6S6Z - chains A and B of the 8 polymer chains in the assembly; structure by electron microscopy, 2.00 A resolution.

# Chain A (and B)
Name: Beta-galactosidase
Organism: Thermotoga maritima MSB8
Notes: EC 3.2.1.23; chain B of this document is another copy of the same molecule, construct and numbering; everything in this record applies to it too
UniProtKB: Q56307 (BGAL_THEMA); residues 2-1084 here = UniProt positions 2-1084
Amino-acid sequence (1083 residues; each row starts with the number of its first residue):
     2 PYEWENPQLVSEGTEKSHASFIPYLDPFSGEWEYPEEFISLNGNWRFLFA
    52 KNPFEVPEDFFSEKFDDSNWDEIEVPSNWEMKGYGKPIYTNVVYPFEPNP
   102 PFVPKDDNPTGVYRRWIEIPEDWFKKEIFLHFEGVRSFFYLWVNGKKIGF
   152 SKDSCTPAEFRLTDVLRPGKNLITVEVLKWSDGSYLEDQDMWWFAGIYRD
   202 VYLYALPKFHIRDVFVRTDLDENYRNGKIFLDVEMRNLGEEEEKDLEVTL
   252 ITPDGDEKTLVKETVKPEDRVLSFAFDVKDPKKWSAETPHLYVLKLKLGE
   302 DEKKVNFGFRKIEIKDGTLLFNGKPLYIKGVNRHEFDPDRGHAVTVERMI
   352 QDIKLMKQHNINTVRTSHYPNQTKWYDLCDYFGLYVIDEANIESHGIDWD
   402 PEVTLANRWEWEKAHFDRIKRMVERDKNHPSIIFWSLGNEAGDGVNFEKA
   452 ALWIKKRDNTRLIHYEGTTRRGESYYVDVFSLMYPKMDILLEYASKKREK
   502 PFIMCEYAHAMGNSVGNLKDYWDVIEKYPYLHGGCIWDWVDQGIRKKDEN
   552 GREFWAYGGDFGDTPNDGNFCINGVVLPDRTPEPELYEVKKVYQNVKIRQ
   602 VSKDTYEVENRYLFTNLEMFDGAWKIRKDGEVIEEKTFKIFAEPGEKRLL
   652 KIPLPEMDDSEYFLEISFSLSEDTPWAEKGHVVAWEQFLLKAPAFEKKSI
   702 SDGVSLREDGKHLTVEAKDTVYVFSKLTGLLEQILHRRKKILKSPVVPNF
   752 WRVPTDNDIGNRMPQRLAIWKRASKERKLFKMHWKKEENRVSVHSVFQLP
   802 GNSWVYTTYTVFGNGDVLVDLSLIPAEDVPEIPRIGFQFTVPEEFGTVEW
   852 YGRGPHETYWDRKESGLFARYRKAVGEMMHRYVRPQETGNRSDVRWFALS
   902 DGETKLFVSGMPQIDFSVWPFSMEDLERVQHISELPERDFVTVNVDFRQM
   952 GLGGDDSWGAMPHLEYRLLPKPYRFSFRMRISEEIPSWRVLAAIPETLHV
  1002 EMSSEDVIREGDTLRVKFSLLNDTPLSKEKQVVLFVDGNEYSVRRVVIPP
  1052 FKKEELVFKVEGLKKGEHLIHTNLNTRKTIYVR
Metal / ion sites: Mg2+: Ala511, Gly513, Gly575, Glu584, Glu586

# Chain A / chain B interface
Contacting residue pairs - 74 pairs, chain A then chain B:
  Met488(A) - Tyr1082(B)
  Asp489(A) - Tyr1082(B)
  Leu492(A) - Tyr1082(B)  hydrophobic
  Glu493(A) - Arg1084(B)  salt bridge
  Ser496(A) - Arg1084(B)  hydrogen bond
  Tyr529(A) - Asp1007(B)  hydrogen bond
  Lys604(A) - Asp1024(B)  salt bridge
  Glu657(A) - Lys787(B)  salt bridge
  Glu657(A) - Glu788(B)
  Glu657(A) - Glu789(B)
  Met658(A) - Glu788(B)  hydrogen bond (backbone-side chain)
  Met658(A) - Glu789(B)  hydrogen bond (backbone-backbone)
  Asp659(A) - Glu789(B)
  Asp660(A) - Ser700(B)  hydrogen bond
  Asp660(A) - Asn790(B)  hydrogen bond
  Ala693(A) - Pro996(B)
  Ala693(A) - Thr998(B)
  Pro694(A) - Pro996(B)
  Ala695(A) - Ile995(B)
  Ala695(A) - Pro996(B)
  Phe696(A) - Ala994(B)
  Glu697(A) - Lys698(B)
  Glu697(A) - Ser700(B)  hydrogen bond (side chain-backbone)
  Lys698(A) - Glu697(B)
  Lys698(A) - Lys698(B)  hydrogen bond (backbone-backbone)
  Ser700(A) - Asp660(B)  hydrogen bond
  Ser700(A) - Glu697(B)  hydrogen bond (backbone-side chain)
  Lys787(A) - Glu657(B)  salt bridge
  Glu788(A) - Glu657(B)
  Glu788(A) - Met658(B)  hydrogen bond (side chain-backbone)
  Glu789(A) - Glu657(B)
  Glu789(A) - Met658(B)  hydrogen bond (backbone-backbone)
  Glu789(A) - Asp659(B)
  Asn790(A) - Asp660(B)  hydrogen bond
  Leu965(A) - Glu1068(B)
  Leu965(A) - Leu1070(B)
  Leu965(A) - Thr1080(B)
  Glu966(A) - Leu1070(B)
  Glu966(A) - Arg1078(B)  hydrogen bond (backbone-side chain)
  Glu966(A) - Thr1080(B)  hydrogen bond
  Lys972(A) - His1072(B)
  Ala994(A) - Phe696(B)
  Ile995(A) - Ala695(B)
  Pro996(A) - Ala693(B)
  Pro996(A) - Pro694(B)
  Pro996(A) - Ala695(B)
  Thr998(A) - Ala693(B)
  Asp1007(A) - Tyr529(B)  hydrogen bond
  Asp1024(A) - Lys604(B)  salt bridge
  Gln1032(A) - Val1034(B)
  Gln1032(A) - Asn1074(B)
  Val1034(A) - Gln1032(B)
  Val1034(A) - Val1044(B)  hydrophobic
  Glu1041(A) - Val1044(B)
  Glu1041(A) - Arg1045(B)
  Glu1041(A) - Arg1046(B)  hydrogen bond (side chain-backbone)
  Val1044(A) - Val1034(B)  hydrophobic
  Val1044(A) - Glu1041(B)
  Val1044(A) - Val1044(B)  hydrophobic
  Arg1045(A) - Glu1041(B)
  Arg1046(A) - Glu1041(B)  hydrogen bond (backbone-side chain)
  Glu1068(A) - Leu965(B)
  Leu1070(A) - Leu965(B)
  Leu1070(A) - Glu966(B)
  His1072(A) - Lys972(B)
  Asn1074(A) - Gln1032(B)
  Arg1078(A) - Glu966(B)  hydrogen bond (side chain-backbone)
  Thr1080(A) - Leu965(B)
  Thr1080(A) - Glu966(B)  hydrogen bond
  Tyr1082(A) - Met488(B)
  Tyr1082(A) - Asp489(B)
  Tyr1082(A) - Leu492(B)  hydrophobic
  Arg1084(A) - Glu493(B)  salt bridge
  Arg1084(A) - Ser496(B)  hydrogen bond
Also at the interface, not in a pair above, chain A (58 interface residues in all): Val525, Lys528, Lys692, Lys699, Ile701, Trp861, Arg949, Arg968, Leu970, Val1008, Phe1036, His1069, Asn1076
Also at the interface, not in a pair above, chain B (58 interface residues in all): Val525, Lys528, Lys692, Lys699, Ile701, Trp861, Arg949, Arg968, Leu970, Val1008, Phe1036, His1069, Asn1076

# Summary
The chain A/chain B interface involves 58 residues from each chain; the contacts include 21 hydrogen bonds and
6 salt bridges. Polar contacts include Glu493(A)-Arg1084(B), Lys604(A)-Asp1024(B) and Glu657(A)-Lys787(B).
Ala511(A), Gly513(A), Gly575(A), Glu584(A) and Glu586(A) form the Mg2+ site.
Chain A and chain B are both Beta-galactosidase (Thermotoga maritima MSB8); the structure, Structure of
beta-Galactosidase from Thermotoga maritima, was determined by electron microscopy (same publication as 6SD0).
